8I3E - chains A and B of the 3 polymer chains in the assembly; structure by X-ray diffraction, 2.70 A resolution.

== Chain A (and B) ==
Molecule: ELKS/Rab6-interacting/CAST family member 1
Source organism: Rattus norvegicus
Notes: chain B of this document is another copy of the same molecule, construct and numbering; everything in this record applies to it too
UniProtKB: A0A8I6AIL7 (A0A8I6AIL7_RAT); numbering as in UniProt (aligned over 469-610)
Sequence (146 residues; row label = number of the first residue in the row):
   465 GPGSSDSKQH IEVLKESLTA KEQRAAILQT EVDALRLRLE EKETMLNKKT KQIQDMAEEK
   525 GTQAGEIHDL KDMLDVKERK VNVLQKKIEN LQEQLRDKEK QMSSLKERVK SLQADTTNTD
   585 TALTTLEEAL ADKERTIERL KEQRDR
Not modelled in the structure: 465-470, 605-610 (chain B: 465-469, 605-610)
Construct notes: expression tag (465-468)

== How chain A and chain B interact ==
Pairs across the interface (128; chain A residue first):
  Ser471(A) - Ile475(B)
  Ile475(A) - His474(B)
  Ile475(A) - Ile475(B)  hydrophobic
  Leu478(A) - Leu478(B)  hydrophobic
  Leu478(A) - Leu482(B)
  Ser481(A) - Leu482(B)
  Leu482(A) - Leu478(B)  hydrophobic
  Leu482(A) - Ser481(B)
  Leu482(A) - Leu482(B)  hydrophobic
  Lys485(A) - Lys485(B)
  Glu486(A) - Lys485(B)  salt bridge
  Arg488(A) - Gln493(B)
  Ala489(A) - Arg488(B)
  Ala489(A) - Leu492(B)
  Leu492(A) - Ala489(B)
  Leu492(A) - Leu492(B)  hydrophobic
  Leu492(A) - Gln493(B)
  Leu492(A) - Val496(B)
  Gln493(A) - Leu492(B)
  Glu495(A) - Val496(B)
  Glu495(A) - Arg500(B)  salt bridge
  Val496(A) - Glu495(B)
  Val496(A) - Val496(B)  hydrophobic
  Val496(A) - Leu499(B)  hydrophobic
  Leu499(A) - Val496(B)
  Leu499(A) - Leu499(B)  hydrophobic
  Leu499(A) - Arg500(B)
  Leu499(A) - Leu503(B)  hydrophobic
  Arg500(A) - Glu495(B)  salt bridge
  Arg500(A) - Leu499(B)
  Arg502(A) - Leu503(B)
  Leu503(A) - Leu499(B)  hydrophobic
  Leu503(A) - Arg502(B)
  Leu503(A) - Leu503(B)  hydrophobic
  Leu503(A) - Lys506(B)
  Lys506(A) - Leu503(B)
  Lys506(A) - Lys506(B)
  Lys506(A) - Glu507(B)  salt bridge
  Lys506(A) - Leu510(B)
  Glu507(A) - Lys506(B)  salt bridge
  Met509(A) - Leu510(B)  hydrophobic
  Leu510(A) - Met509(B)  hydrophobic
  Leu510(A) - Leu510(B)
  Leu510(A) - Lys513(B)
  Lys513(A) - Lys513(B)
  Lys513(A) - Thr514(B)
  Thr514(A) - Lys513(B)  hydrogen bond
  Gln516(A) - Ile517(B)
  Ile517(A) - Lys513(B)
  Ile517(A) - Ile517(B)  hydrophobic
  Ile517(A) - Met520(B)  hydrophobic
  Met520(A) - Ile517(B)
  Met520(A) - Met520(B)  hydrophobic
  Met520(A) - Ala521(B)
  Glu523(A) - Lys524(B)  salt bridge
  Lys524(A) - Glu523(B)  salt bridge
  Gln527(A) - Lys524(B)  hydrogen bond (side chain-backbone)
  Gln527(A) - Gln527(B)
  Gln527(A) - Ala528(B)
  Gln527(A) - Ile531(B)
  Ala528(A) - Gln527(B)
  Glu530(A) - Ile531(B)
  Glu530(A) - Lys535(B)  salt bridge
  Ile531(A) - Glu530(B)
  Ile531(A) - Ile531(B)  hydrophobic
  Ile531(A) - Leu534(B)
  Leu534(A) - Ile531(B)
  Leu534(A) - Leu534(B)  hydrophobic
  Leu534(A) - Leu538(B)  hydrophobic
  Lys535(A) - Glu530(B)  salt bridge
  Met537(A) - Leu538(B)  hydrophobic
  Leu538(A) - Leu534(B)  hydrophobic
  Leu538(A) - Met537(B)  hydrophobic
  Leu538(A) - Leu538(B)  hydrophobic
  Lys541(A) - Leu538(B)
  Lys541(A) - Lys541(B)
  Lys541(A) - Glu542(B)  salt bridge
  Glu542(A) - Lys541(B)  salt bridge
  Lys544(A) - Val545(B)
  Val545(A) - Val545(B)  hydrophobic
  Val545(A) - Leu548(B)  hydrophobic
  Leu548(A) - Val545(B)
  Leu548(A) - Leu548(B)  hydrophobic
  Leu548(A) - Gln549(B)
  Leu548(A) - Ile552(B)  hydrophobic
  Gln549(A) - Leu548(B)
  Ile552(A) - Leu548(B)
  Ile552(A) - Ile552(B)  hydrophobic
  Ile552(A) - Leu555(B)  hydrophobic
  Leu555(A) - Ile552(B)  hydrophobic
  Leu555(A) - Gln556(B)
  Leu555(A) - Leu559(B)  hydrophobic
  Gln558(A) - Leu559(B)
  Leu559(A) - Leu555(B)  hydrophobic
  Leu559(A) - Gln558(B)
  Leu559(A) - Leu559(B)  hydrophobic
  Lys562(A) - Leu559(B)
  Lys562(A) - Glu563(B)  salt bridge
  Glu563(A) - Lys562(B)  salt bridge
  Gln565(A) - Met566(B)
  Met566(A) - Lys562(B)
  Met566(A) - Leu569(B)  hydrophobic
  Leu569(A) - Met566(B)  hydrophobic
  Leu569(A) - Leu569(B)  hydrophobic
  Leu569(A) - Lys570(B)
  Lys570(A) - Leu569(B)
  Val573(A) - Arg572(B)
  Val573(A) - Val573(B)  hydrophobic
  Leu576(A) - Val573(B)  hydrophobic
  Gln577(A) - Arg572(B)
  Asp584(A) - Thr583(B)
  Asp584(A) - Asp584(B)
  Leu587(A) - Asp584(B)
  Leu587(A) - Leu587(B)  hydrophobic
  Leu587(A) - Thr588(B)
  Leu587(A) - Glu591(B)
  Thr588(A) - Leu587(B)
  Leu590(A) - Glu591(B)
  Glu591(A) - Leu587(B)
  Glu591(A) - Leu590(B)
  Glu591(A) - Glu591(B)
  Glu591(A) - Leu594(B)
  Leu594(A) - Glu598(B)
  Lys597(A) - Glu598(B)
  Glu598(A) - Leu594(B)
  Glu598(A) - Lys597(B)
  Glu598(A) - Glu598(B)
  Ile601(A) - Ile601(B)  hydrophobic
Interface residues without a listed pair, chain A (72 interface residues in all): His474, Lys479, Ala521, Lys551, Gln556, Thr581, Ala595, Glu602
Interface residues without a listed pair, chain B (70 interface residues in all): Ser471, Lys479, Gln516, Lys544, Lys551, Gln565, Leu576, Thr580

== Summary ==
72 residues of chain A and 70 residues of chain B are in contact; the contacts include 2 hydrogen bonds and 13
salt bridges. Polar contacts include Glu486(A)-Lys485(B), Glu495(A)-Arg500(B) and Lys506(A)-Glu507(B).
Chain A and chain B are both ELKS/Rab6-interacting/CAST family member 1 (Rattus norvegicus); the structure,
Crystal structure of ELKS1 in complex with Piccolo, was determined by X-ray diffraction.
